Entry 1N36 (X-ray diffraction, 3.65 A resolution); this record covers chains A and P of the 21 polymer chains in the assembly.

# Chain A
Molecule: 16S ribosomal RNA
From: Thermus thermophilus
Sequence (1522 nucleotides; each row starts with the number of its first residue; note: 42 numbers in that range are skipped by the numbering (no residue carries them; nothing is unmodelled there); a row labelled like 190A-190L holds insertion residues (190A, then the next letters in order); numbering starts at 0):
     0 UUUGUUGGAG AGUUUGAUCC UGGCUCAGGG UGAACGCUGG CGGCGUGCCU AAGACAUGCA
    60 AGUCGUGCGG G
    73 CCGCGGGGUU UU
    88 ACUCCG
    95 UGGUC
   101 AGCGGCGGAC GGGUGAGUAA CGCGUGGGU
  129A G
   130 ACCUACCCGG AAGAGGGGGA CAACCCGGGG AAACUCGGGC UAAUCCCCCA UGUGGACCCG
   190 C
190A-190L CCCUUGGGGUGU
   191 GUCCAAAGGG CUUU
   216 GCCCGCUUCC GGAUGGGCCC GCGUCCCAUC AGCUAGUUGG UGGGGUAAUG GCCCACCAAG
   276 GCGACGACGG GUAGCCGGUC UGAGAGGAUG GCCGGCCACA GGGGCACUGA GACACGGGCC
   336 CCACUCCUAC GGGAGGCAGC AGUUAGGAAU CUUCCGCAAU GGGCGCAAGC CUGACGGAGC
   396 GACGCCGCUU GGAGGAAGAA GCCCUUCGGG GUGUAAACUC CUGAA
   442 CCCGGGACGA AACCCCCGAC GA
   474 GGGGACUGAC GGUACCGGG
   494 GUAAUAGCGC CGGCCAACUC CGUGCCAGCA GCCGCGGUAA UACGGAGGGC GCGAGCGUUA
   554 CCCGGAUUCA CUGGGCGUAA AGGGCGUGUA GGCGGCCUGG GGCGUCCCAU GUGAAAGACC
   614 ACGGCUCAAC CGUGGGGGAG CGUGGGAUAC GCUCAGGCUA GACGGUGGGA GAGGGUGGUG
   674 GAAUUCCCGG AGUAGCGGUG AAAUGCGCAG AUACCGGGAG GAACGCCGAU GGCGAAGGCA
   734 GCCACCUGGU CCACCCGUGA CGCUGAGGCG CGAAAGCGUG GGGAGCAAAC CGGAUUAGAU
   794 ACCCGGGUAG UCCACGCCCU AAACGAUGCG CGCUAGGUCU CUGGGUCU
   848 CCUGGGGGCC GAAGCUAACG CGUUAAGCGC GCCGCCUGGG GAGUACGGCC GCAAGGCUGA
   908 AACUCAAAGG AAUUGACGGG GGCCCGCACA AGCGGUGGAG CAUGUGGUUU AAUUCGAAGC
   968 AACGCGAAGA ACCUUACCAG GCCUUGACAU GCUAGG
 1003A G
  1004 AACCCGGGUG AAAGCCUGGG GUGCCCC
1030A-1030D GCGA
  1031 GGGGAGCCCU AGCACAGGUG CUGCAUGGCC GUCGUCAGCU CGUGCCGUGA GGUGUUGGGU
  1091 UAAGUCCCGC AACGAGCGCA ACCCCCGCCG UUAGUUGCCA GCGGUUCGGC CGGGCACUCU
  1151 AACGGGACUG CCCGCGAAA
  1171 GCGGGAGGAA GGAGGGGACG ACGUCUGGUC AGCAUGGCCC UUACGGCCUG GGCGACACAC
  1231 GUGCUACAAU GCCCACUACA AAGCGAUGCC ACCCGGCAAC GGGGAGCUAA UCGCAAAAAG
  1291 GUGGGCCCAG UUCGGAUUGG GGUCUGCAAC CCGACCCCAU GAAGCCGGAA UCGCUAGUAA
  1351 UCGCGGAUCA G
 1361A C
  1362 CAUGCCGCGG UGAAUACGUU CCCGGGCCUU GUACACACCG CCCGUCACGC CAUGGGAGCG
  1422 GGCUCUACCC GAAGUCGCCG GG
  1446 AGCCUACGGG
  1459 CAGGCGCCGA GGGUAGGGCC CGUGACUGGG GCGAAGUCGU AACAAGGUAG CUGUACCGGA
  1519 AGGUGCGGCU GGAUCACCUC CUUUCU
Unresolved in the structure: 0-4, 1535-1538

# Chain P
Protein: 30S ribosomal protein S16
From: Thermus thermophilus
UniProtKB: Q5SJH3 (RS16_THET8); residue numbers follow UniProt; this construct covers 1-88
Amino-acid sequence (88 residues; each row starts with the number of its first residue):
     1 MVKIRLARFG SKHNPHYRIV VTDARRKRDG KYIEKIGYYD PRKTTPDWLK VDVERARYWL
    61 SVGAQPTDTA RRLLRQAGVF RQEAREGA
Unresolved in the structure: 84-88

# Chain A / chain P interface
Pairs across the interface (86):
  C43(A) - Ser11(P)  hydrogen bond to the phosphate
  C43(A) - Lys12(P)  phosphate contact
  C43(A) - His13(P)  phosphate contact
  G44(A) - Ser11(P)  hydrogen bond to the phosphate
  G44(A) - Lys12(P)  phosphate contact
  C110(A) - Arg25(P)  hydrogen bond to the sugar
  G112(A) - Lys27(P)  phosphate contact
  A134(A) - Arg25(P)  base contact
  C135(A) - Met1(P)  hydrogen bond to the base
  C136(A) - Met1(P)  sugar contact
  C136(A) - Gly63(P)  sugar contact
  C136(A) - Ala64(P)  sugar contact
  C136(A) - Gln65(P)  hydrogen bond to the sugar
  C137(A) - Ser61(P)  sugar contact
  C137(A) - Gly63(P)  hydrogen bond to the sugar
  G227(A) - Val62(P)  sugar contact
  A228(A) - Val2(P)  sugar contact
  A228(A) - Tyr58(P)  sugar contact
  A228(A) - Trp59(P)  phosphate contact
  A228(A) - Val62(P)  sugar contact
  U229(A) - Val2(P)  sugar contact
  U229(A) - Asp23(P)  hydrogen bond to the sugar
  U229(A) - Ile33(P)  sugar contact
  U229(A) - Trp59(P)  phosphate contact
  G230(A) - Asp23(P)  sugar contact
  G230(A) - Arg25(P)  sugar contact
  G230(A) - Arg26(P)  salt bridge to the phosphate
  G231(A) - Arg26(P)  salt bridge to the phosphate
  G309(A) - Lys27(P)  phosphate contact
  G309(A) - Asp29(P)  sugar contact
  G309(A) - Gly30(P)  phosphate contact
  G309(A) - Lys31(P)  phosphate contact
  G310(A) - Lys27(P)  salt bridge to the phosphate
  G310(A) - Gly30(P)  phosphate contact
  G310(A) - Lys31(P)  phosphate contact
  C311(A) - Arg26(P)  salt bridge to the phosphate
  A374(A) - Tyr17(P)  hydrogen bond to the sugar
  U375(A) - Leu6(P)  hydrogen bond to the sugar
  U375(A) - Tyr17(P)  sugar contact
  U375(A) - Arg28(P)  hydrogen bond to the base
  U375(A) - Thr69(P)  hydrogen bond to the phosphate
  G376(A) - Arg5(P)  hydrogen bond to the phosphate
  G376(A) - Leu6(P)  hydrogen bond to the phosphate
  G376(A) - Thr67(P)  hydrogen bond to the phosphate
  G376(A) - Thr69(P)  phosphate contact
  G377(A) - Lys3(P)  salt bridge to the phosphate
  G377(A) - Arg5(P)  salt bridge to the phosphate
  G377(A) - Ala24(P)  phosphate contact
  G378(A) - Lys3(P)  salt bridge to the phosphate
  C390(A) - Arg28(P)  hydrogen bond to the phosphate
  G391(A) - Arg8(P)  sugar contact
  G391(A) - Arg28(P)  salt bridge to the phosphate
  G392(A) - Lys12(P)  phosphate contact
  G392(A) - His13(P)  salt bridge to the phosphate
  A393(A) - Lys12(P)  salt bridge to the phosphate
  A393(A) - His13(P)  salt bridge to the phosphate
  C449(A) - Arg42(P)  base contact
  C449(A) - Lys43(P)  hydrogen bond to the phosphate
  G450(A) - Pro41(P)  sugar contact
  G450(A) - Lys43(P)  salt bridge to the phosphate
  A451(A) - Arg72(P)  sugar contact
  A452(A) - Lys43(P)  salt bridge to the phosphate
  A452(A) - Arg72(P)  hydrogen bond to the sugar
  A453(A) - Asp68(P)  sugar contact
  A453(A) - Arg72(P)  phosphate contact
  G462(A) - Gln82(P)  sugar contact
  A463(A) - Arg75(P)  salt bridge to the phosphate
  A463(A) - Arg81(P)  hydrogen bond to the phosphate
  A463(A) - Gln82(P)  sugar contact
  G474(A) - Arg75(P)  salt bridge to the phosphate
  G474(A) - Arg81(P)  sugar contact
  A608(A) - Arg18(P)  phosphate contact
  A609(A) - Arg18(P)  salt bridge to the phosphate
  G617(A) - Asn14(P)  base contact
  G617(A) - Thr44(P)  hydrogen bond to the sugar
  C623(A) - Ser11(P)  sugar contact
  C624(A) - Phe9(P)  phosphate contact
  C624(A) - Gly10(P)  sugar contact
  C624(A) - Ser11(P)  sugar contact
  G625(A) - Phe9(P)  phosphate contact
  G625(A) - His16(P)  sugar contact
  G625(A) - Arg18(P)  salt bridge to the phosphate
  U626(A) - Arg18(P)  salt bridge to the phosphate
  U626(A) - Lys35(P)  salt bridge to the phosphate
  U626(A) - Tyr38(P)  phosphate contact
  G627(A) - Lys35(P)  salt bridge to the phosphate
Also at the interface, not in a pair above, chain A (47 interface residues in all): G111, A325, A389, C454, A607, C618
Also at the interface, not in a pair above, chain P (51 interface residues in all): Pro15, Tyr32, Tyr39, Gln76, Phe80, Glu83

# Summary
47 residues of chain A and 51 residues of chain P are in contact, with 19 hydrogen bonds and 20 salt bridges.
Polar pairs include C135(A)-Met1(P), U375(A)-Arg28(P) and C110(A)-Arg25(P).
Here chain A is 16S ribosomal RNA and chain P is 30S ribosomal protein S16, both from Thermus thermophilus.
Entry 1N36 (Structure of the Thermus thermophilus 30S ribosomal subunit in the presence of
crystallographically disordered codon and ...) was determined by X-ray diffraction together with 1N32, 1N33
and 1N34 from the same study.
